PDB entry 8TGF | X-ray diffraction, 1.60 A resolution | chains A and B

== Chain A ==
Molecule: Protein lgg-1
Source organism: Caenorhabditis elegans
UniProtKB: Q09490 (LGG1_CAEEL); residues 1-123 here = UniProt positions 1-123
Sequence (125 residues; each row starts with the number of its first residue; numbers below 1 keep their minus sign (Gly-1 is residue -1)):
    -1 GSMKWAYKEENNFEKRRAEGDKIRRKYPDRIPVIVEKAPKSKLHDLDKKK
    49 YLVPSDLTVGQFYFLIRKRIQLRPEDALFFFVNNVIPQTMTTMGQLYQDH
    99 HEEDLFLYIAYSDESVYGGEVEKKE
Unresolved in the structure: -1 to 0, 70-72, 114-123
Differences from the reference sequence: expression tag (-1 to 0)
Swiss-Prot annotation at these positions:
  - site: Tyr25 (Required for the interaction with unc-51), Arg28 (Required for interaction with sqst-1), Leu50 (Required for the interaction with unc-51), Phe104 (Required for the interaction with unc-51), Gly116, Gly117 (Cleavage)
  - lipidation: Gly116 (Phosphatidylethanolamine amidated glycine)
Reported in the primary citation:
  - conformationally variable residues (side-chain flip): Glu17, Tyr25, Lys46, Lys48, Leu63, Phe104

== Chain B ==
Molecule: Ectopic P granules protein 5
UniProtKB: Q18892 (EPG5_CAEEL); residues 505-515 here = UniProt positions 505-515
Sequence (11 residues; each row starts with the number of its first residue):
   505 STWEILADDDD
Unresolved in the structure: 514-515

== How chain A and chain B interact ==
Residue-residue contacts (28):
  Glu17(A) - Trp507(B)  hydrogen bond
  Ile21(A) - Trp507(B)
  Tyr25(A) - Ile509(B)  hydrophobic
  Asp27(A) - Asp513(B)
  Arg28(A) - Ile509(B)
  Arg28(A) - Leu510(B)  hydrogen bond (side chain-backbone)
  Arg28(A) - Ala511(B)  hydrogen bond (side chain-backbone)
  Arg28(A) - Asp512(B)
  Arg28(A) - Asp513(B)  salt bridge
  Pro30(A) - Trp507(B)  hydrophobic
  Val31(A) - Trp507(B)
  Ile32(A) - Trp507(B)  hydrophobic
  Lys46(A) - Glu508(B)
  Lys48(A) - Ser505(B)  hydrogen bond (side chain-backbone)
  Lys48(A) - Trp507(B)
  Lys48(A) - Glu508(B)  hydrogen bond (backbone-backbone)
  Tyr49(A) - Trp507(B)
  Tyr49(A) - Glu508(B)
  Tyr49(A) - Leu510(B)  hydrophobic
  Leu50(A) - Glu508(B)  hydrogen bond (backbone-backbone)
  Leu50(A) - Ile509(B)
  Leu50(A) - Leu510(B)  hydrogen bond (backbone-backbone)
  Val51(A) - Leu510(B)  hydrophobic
  Pro52(A) - Leu510(B)
  Phe60(A) - Leu510(B)  hydrophobic
  Leu63(A) - Leu510(B)  hydrophobic
  Arg67(A) - Glu508(B)  salt bridge
  Phe104(A) - Trp507(B)  hydrophobic
Also at the interface, not in a pair above, chain A (19 interface residues in all): Tyr5
Also at the interface, not in a pair above, chain B (9 interface residues in all): Thr506
Interface features reported in the paper:
  - residue pairs: Glu17(A)-Trp507(B), Ile21(A)-Trp507(B) (hydrophobic contact), Tyr25(A)-Ile509(B) (hydrophobic contact), Arg28(A)-Leu510(B) (hydrogen bond), Arg28(A)-Ile509(B) (hydrophobic contact), Arg28(A)-Asp513(B), Pro30(A)-Trp507(B) (hydrophobic contact), Ile32(A)-Trp507(B) (hydrophobic contact), Lys48(A)-Trp507(B) (hydrophobic contact), Lys48(A)-Glu508(B) (backbone contact), Lys48(A)-Ser505(B) (hydrogen bond), Tyr49(A)-Leu510(B) (hydrophobic contact), Leu50(A)-Trp507(B) (hydrophobic contact), Leu50(A)-Leu510(B) (backbone contact), Leu50(A)-Glu508(B) (backbone contact), Leu50(A)-Ile509(B) (hydrophobic contact), Val51(A)-Leu510(B) (hydrophobic contact), Phe60(A)-Leu510(B) (hydrophobic contact), Leu63(A)-Leu510(B) (hydrophobic contact), Arg67(A)-Glu508(B) (hydrogen bond), Phe104(A)-Trp507(B) (hydrophobic contact), Ala511(B)-Arg28(A) (backbone contact)

== In short ==
19 residues of chain A face 9 of chain B across their interface, with 7 hydrogen bonds and 2 salt bridges.
Polar contacts include Arg28(A)-Asp513(B), Arg67(A)-Glu508(B) and Glu17(A)-Trp507(B). The paper describes
contacts between Glu17(A) and Trp507(B) and Arg28(A) and Asp513(B); hydrophobic contacts between Ile21(A) and
Trp507(B), Tyr25(A) and Ile509(B) and Arg28(A) and Ile509(B) among others; hydrogen bonds between Arg28(A) and
Leu510(B), Lys48(A) and Ser505(B) and Arg67(A) and Glu508(B). The paper reports conformational variability at
Glu17(A), Tyr25(A) and Lys46(A) among others.
Chain A is Protein lgg-1 (Caenorhabditis elegans) and chain B is Ectopic P granules protein 5; the structure,
Crystal structure of cEPG5 LIR/LGG-1 complex, was determined by X-ray diffraction (same publication as 8TGX).
